Entry 7PFX (electron microscopy, 4.30 A resolution (low resolution: residue-level contacts below are approximate; hydrogen-bond / salt-bridge calls are withheld)); this record covers chains K and J of the 11 polymer chains in the assembly.

# Chain K
Protein: Histone H3.2
Organism: Homo sapiens
Reference sequence: Q71DI3 (H32_HUMAN); residues 0-135 here correspond to UniProt positions 1-136 (UniProt number = residue number + 1)
Amino-acid sequence (136 residues; row label = number of the first residue in the row; numbering starts at 0):
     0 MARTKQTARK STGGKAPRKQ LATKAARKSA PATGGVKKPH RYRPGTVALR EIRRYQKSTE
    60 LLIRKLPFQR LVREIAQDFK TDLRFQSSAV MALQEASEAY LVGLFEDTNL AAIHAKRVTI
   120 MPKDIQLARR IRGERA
Not modelled in the structure: 0-36, 134-135
Differences from the reference sequence: engineered mutation Ala110 (Cys111 in Q71DI3)
UniProt features mapped onto this chain:
  - modified residue: Arg2 (Asymmetric dimethylarginine), Thr3 (Phosphothreonine), Lys4 (Allysine), Gln5 (5-glutamyl dopamine), Thr6 (Phosphothreonine), Arg8 (Citrulline), Lys9 (N6,N6,N6-trimethyllysine), Ser10 (ADP-ribosylserine), Thr11 (Phosphothreonine), Lys14 (N6-(2-hydroxyisobutyryl)lysine), Arg17 (Asymmetric dimethylarginine), Lys18 (N6-(2-hydroxyisobutyryl)lysine), Lys23 (N6-(2-hydroxyisobutyryl)lysine), Arg26 (Citrulline), Lys27 (N6,N6,N6-trimethyllysine), Ser28 (ADP-ribosylserine), Lys36 (N6,N6,N6-trimethyllysine), Lys37 (N6-methyllysine), Tyr41 (Phosphotyrosine), Lys56 (N6,N6,N6-trimethyllysine) and 8 more in UniProt
  - lipidation: Lys18 (N6-decanoyllysine)

# Chain J
Molecule: 177-nt DNA strand
Organism: synthetic construct
Sequence (177 nucleotides; row label = number of the first residue in the row):
   223 CATGCACTTA CATGCACAGG ATGTATATAT GTGACACGTG CCTGGAGACT AGGGAGTAAT
   283 CCCCTTGGCG GTTAAAACGC GGGGGACAGC GCGTACGTGC GTTTAAGCGG TGCTAGAGCT
   343 GTCTACGACC AATTGAGCGG CCTCGGCACC GGGATTCTCC AGTGGCCAGT GGCGGCC

# Chain K / chain J interface
Pairs across the interface (23; chain K residue first):
  Lys37(K) with DC382(J); DA383(J)
  Arg40(K) with DG303(J)
  Arg42(K) with DG306(J); DC381(J)
  Pro43(K) with DG305(J)
  Thr45(K) with DC381(J)
  Arg63(K) with DA297(J); DA298(J)
  Arg72(K) with DT288(J)
  Arg83(K) with DT287(J); DT288(J)
  Phe84(K) with DT287(J); DT288(J)
  Gln85(K) with DT287(J)
  Arg116(K) with DA308(J); DC309(J)
  Val117(K) with DG307(J); DA308(J)
  Thr118(K) with DG307(J); DA308(J)
  Met120(K) with DA308(J); DC309(J)
Also at the interface, not in a pair above, chain K (18 interface residues in all): Tyr41, Ser86, Lys115, Lys122
Also at the interface, not in a pair above, chain J (14 interface residues in all): DT380

# In short
The interface between chain K and chain J involves 18 residues on one side and 14 on the other.
Chain K is Histone H3.2 (Homo sapiens) and chain J is a 177-nt DNA strand (synthetic construct); the
structure, Nucleosome 3 of the 4x207 nucleosome array containing H1, was determined by electron microscopy
(same publication as 7PET, 7PEU, 7PEV, 7PEW, 7PEX, 7PEY and 16 further entries).
